PDB entry 7NS6 | electron microscopy, 3.18 A resolution | chains G and M of the 12 polymer chains in the assembly

# Chain G
Protein: Fu2 nanobody
Organism: Vicugna pacos
Notes: antibody fragment or engineered binder
Chain sequence (145 residues; each row starts with the number of its first residue):
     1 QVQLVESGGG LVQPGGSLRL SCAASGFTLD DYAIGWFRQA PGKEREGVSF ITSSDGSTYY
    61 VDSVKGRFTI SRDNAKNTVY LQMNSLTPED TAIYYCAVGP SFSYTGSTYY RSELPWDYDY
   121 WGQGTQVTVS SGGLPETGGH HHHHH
Not modelled in the structure: 134-145
Cystine bridges: Cys22-Cys96

# Chain M
Protein: Spike glycoprotein, Fibritin
Organism: Severe acute respiratory syndrome coronavirus 2
UniProtKB: chimeric construct of P0DTC2, P10104: residues 1-1208 from P0DTC2 (SPIKE_SARS2) positions 1-1208 (same numbers); residues 1211-1237 from P10104 positions 458-484 (UniProt number = residue number - 753)
Chain sequence (1288 residues; each row starts with the number of its first residue):
     1 MFVFLVLLPL VSSQCVNLTT RTQLPPAYTN SFTRGVYYPD KVFRSSVLHS TQDLFLPFFS
    61 NVTWFHAIHV SGTNGTKRFD NPVLPFNDGV YFASTEKSNI IRGWIFGTTL DSKTQSLLIV
   121 NNATNVVIKV CEFQFCNDPF LGVYYHKNNK SWMESEFRVY SSANNCTFEY VSQPFLMDLE
   181 GKQGNFKNLR EFVFKNIDGY FKIYSKHTPI NLVRDLPQGF SALEPLVDLP IGINITRFQT
   241 LLALHRSYLT PGDSSSGWTA GAAAYYVGYL QPRTFLLKYN ENGTITDAVD CALDPLSETK
   301 CTLKSFTVEK GIYQTSNFRV QPTESIVRFP NITNLCPFGE VFNATRFASV YAWNRKRISN
   361 CVADYSVLYN SASFSTFKCY GVSPTKLNDL CFTNVYADSF VIRGDEVRQI APGQTGKIAD
   421 YNYKLPDDFT GCVIAWNSNN LDSKVGGNYN YLYRLFRKSN LKPFERDIST EIYQAGSTPC
   481 NGVEGFNCYF PLQSYGFQPT NGVGYQPYRV VVLSFELLHA PATVCGPKKS TNLVKNKCVN
   541 FNFNGLTGTG VLTESNKKFL PFQQFGRDIA DTTDAVRDPQ TLEILDITPC SFGGVSVITP
   601 GTNTSNQVAV LYQDVNCTEV PVAIHADQLT PTWRVYSTGS NVFQTRAGCL IGAEHVNNSY
   661 ECDIPIGAGI CASYQTQTNS PGSASSVASQ SIIAYTMSLG AENSVAYSNN SIAIPTNFTI
   721 SVTTEILPVS MTKTSVDCTM YICGDSTECS NLLLQYGSFC TQLNRALTGI AVEQDKNTQE
   781 VFAQVKQIYK TPPIKDFGGF NFSQILPDPS KPSKRSFIED LLFNKVTLAD AGFIKQYGDC
   841 LGDIAARDLI CAQKFNGLTV LPPLLTDEMI AQYTSALLAG TITSGWTFGA GAALQIPFPM
   901 QMAYRFNGIG VTQNVLYENQ KLIANQFNSA IGKIQDSLSS TPSPLGKLQD VVNQNAQALN
   961 TLVKQLSSNF GAISSVLNDI LSRLDPPEAE VQIDRLITGR LQSLQTYVTQ QLIRAAEIRA
  1021 SANLAATKMS ECVLGQSKRV DFCGKGYHLM SFPQSAPHGV VFLHVTYVPA QEKNFTTAPA
  1081 ICHDGKAHFP REGVFVSNGT HWFVTQRNFY EPQIITTDNT FVSGNCDVVI GIVNNTVYDP
  1141 LQPELDSFKE ELDKYFKNHT SPDVDLGDIS GINASVVNIQ KEIDRLNEVA KNLNESLIDL
  1201 QELGKYEQGS GYIPEAPRDG QAYVRKDGEW VLLSTFLGRS LEVLFQGPGH HHHHHHHSAW
  1261 SHPQFEKGGG SGGGGSGGSA WSHPQFEK
Not modelled in the structure: 1-13, 19-26, 71-75, 180-184, 248-251, 440, 578-583, 621-640, 675-690, 829-854, 1147-1288
Sequence notes: conflict Gly682 (Arg in P0DTC2), Ser683 (Arg in P0DTC2), Ser685 (Arg in P0DTC2), Pro899 (Ala in P0DTC2), Pro942 (Ala in P0DTC2), Pro944 (Ala in P0DTC2), Pro986 (Lys in P0DTC2), Pro987 (Val in P0DTC2), Leu1232 (Phe479 in P10104); linker (1209-1210); expression tag (1238-1288)
Cystine bridges: Cys15-Cys136, Cys131-Cys166, Cys291-Cys301, Cys336-Cys361, Cys379-Cys432, Cys391-Cys525, Cys480-Cys488, Cys538-Cys590, Cys617-Cys649, Cys662-Cys671, Cys743-Cys749, Cys1032-Cys1043, Cys1082-Cys1126
Covalently attached groups: N-acetylglucosamine (NAG) linked to Asn282, Asn331, Asn343, Asn616, Asn709, Asn717, Asn801, Asn1074, Asn1098, Asn1134
Swiss-Prot annotation at these positions:
  - region: Asn280 to Cys301 (Putative superantigen), Arg403 to Asp405 (Integrin-binding motif), Asn448 to Phe456 (Immunodominant HLA epitope recognized by the CD8+), Pro681, Ala684 (Putative superantigen), Ser816 to Tyr837 (Fusion peptide 1), Lys835 to Phe855 (Fusion peptide 2), Asp1163 to Glu1202 (Heptad repeat 2)
  - site: Arg815, Ser816 (Cleavage)
  - glycosylation: Asn17 (N-linked (GlcNAc...) (complex) asparagine), Asn61 (N-linked (GlcNAc...) (hybrid) asparagine), Asn74 (N-linked (GlcNAc...) (complex) asparagine), Asn122 (N-linked (GlcNAc...) (hybrid) asparagine), Asn149 (N-linked (GlcNAc...) (complex) asparagine), Asn165 (N-linked (GlcNAc...) (complex) asparagine), Asn234 (N-linked (GlcNAc...) (high mannose) asparagine), Asn282 (N-linked (GlcNAc...) (complex) asparagine), Thr323 (O-linked (GalNAc) threonine), Ser325 (O-linked (HexNAc...) serine), Asn331 (N-linked (GlcNAc...) (complex) asparagine), Asn343 (N-linked (GlcNAc...) (complex) asparagine), Asn603 (N-linked (GlcNAc...) (hybrid) asparagine), Asn616 (N-linked (GlcNAc...) (complex) asparagine), Asn657 (N-linked (GlcNAc...) (complex) asparagine), Thr676 (O-linked (GlcNAc...) threonine), Thr678 (O-linked (GlcNAc...) threonine), Asn709 (N-linked (GlcNAc...) (high mannose) asparagine), Asn717 (N-linked (GlcNAc...) (hybrid) asparagine), Asn801 (N-linked (GlcNAc...) (hybrid) asparagine) and 6 more in UniProt

# Chain G / chain M interface
Pairs across the interface (7):
  Gln39(G) - Tyr505(M)  hydrogen bond
  Pro41(G) - Thr500(M)
  Gly42(G) - Thr500(M)  hydrogen bond (backbone-backbone)
  Arg45(G) - Tyr505(M)  hydrogen bond
  Lys76(G) - Phe486(M)
  Gln126(G) - Tyr449(M)
  Gln126(G) - Gln498(M)
Other interface residues (no listed pair), chain G (10 interface residues in all): Ser7, Tyr95, Gln123, Gly124
Other interface residues (no listed pair), chain M (10 interface residues in all): Leu455, Tyr489, Gln493, Asn501, Gly502

# In short
Chain G and chain M each contribute 10 residues to their interface, with 3 hydrogen bonds. Polar contacts
include Gln39(G)-Tyr505(M), Arg45(G)-Tyr505(M) and Gly42(G)-Thr500(M). Covalently linked N-acetylglucosamine:
at Asn282(M), Asn331(M), Asn343(M), Asn616(M), Asn709(M) and Asn717(M) and 4 more.
Here chain G is Fu2 nanobody (Vicugna pacos) and chain M is Spike glycoprotein, Fibritin (Severe acute
respiratory syndrome coronavirus 2). Entry 7NS6 (SARS-CoV-2 Spike (dimers) in complex with six Fu2 nanobodies)
was determined by electron microscopy, deposited together with 7NLL.
